Entry 8RGM (electron microscopy, 4.00 A resolution); this record covers chains D and I of the 10 polymer chains in the assembly.

[Chain D]
Protein: Histone H2B type 1-J
From: Homo sapiens
UniProt: P06899 (H2B1J_HUMAN); residues 1-125 here correspond to UniProt positions 2-126 (UniProt number = residue number + 1)
Chain sequence (125 residues; each row starts with the number of its first residue):
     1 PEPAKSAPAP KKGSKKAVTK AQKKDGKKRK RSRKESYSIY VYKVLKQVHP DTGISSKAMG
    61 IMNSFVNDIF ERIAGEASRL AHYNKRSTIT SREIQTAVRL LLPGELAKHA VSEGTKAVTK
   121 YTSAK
Disordered / not traced: 1-31, 125
Curated features (UniProtKB/Swiss-Prot):
  - modified residue: Pro1 (N-acetylproline), Glu2 (ADP-ribosyl glutamic acid), Lys5 (N6-(2-hydroxyisobutyryl)lysine), Ser6 (ADP-ribosylserine), Lys11 (N6-(beta-hydroxybutyryl)lysine), Lys12 (N6-(2-hydroxyisobutyryl)lysine), Ser14 (Phosphoserine), Lys15 (N6-acetyllysine), Lys16 (N6-(beta-hydroxybutyryl)lysine), Lys20 (N6-(2-hydroxyisobutyryl)lysine), Lys23 (N6-(2-hydroxyisobutyryl)lysine), Lys24 (N6-(2-hydroxyisobutyryl)lysine), Lys34 (N6-(2-hydroxyisobutyryl)lysine), Glu35 (PolyADP-ribosyl glutamic acid), Ser36 (Phosphoserine), Lys43 (N6-(2-hydroxyisobutyryl)lysine), Lys46 (N6-(2-hydroxyisobutyryl)lysine), Lys57 (N6,N6-dimethyllysine), Arg79 (Dimethylated arginine), Lys85 (N6,N6,N6-trimethyllysine) and 6 more in UniProt
  - glycosylation: Ser112 (O-linked (GlcNAc) serine)
  - cross-link (Glycyl lysine isopeptide (Lys-Gly)): Lys5 (interchain with G-Cter in SUMO2), Lys20 (interchain with G-Cter in SUMO2), Lys34 (interchain with G-Cter in ubiquitin), Lys120 (interchain with G-Cter in ubiquitin)

[Chain I]
Molecule: Widom 603 DNA sequence
Sequence (145 nucleotides; each row starts with the number of its first residue; numbers below 1 keep their minus sign (DC-72 is residue -72)):
   -72 CCAGTTCGCG CGCCCACCTA CCGTGTGAAG TCGTCACTCG GGCTTCTAAG TACGCTTAGG
   -12 CCACGGTAGA GGGCAATCCA AGGCTAACCA CCGTGCATCG ATGTTGAAAG AGGCCCTCCG
    48 TCCTTATTAC TTCAAGTCCC TGGGG

[How chain D and chain I interact]
Residue-residue contacts - 10 pairs, chain D then chain I:
  Ser32(D) with DG30(I), hydrogen bond to the phosphate
  Tyr42(D) with DA-53(I), hydrogen bond to the phosphate; DC-52(I), phosphate contact
  Ser55(D) with DT-54(I), phosphate contact
  Ser56(D) with DT-54(I), hydrogen bond to the phosphate
  Arg86(D) with DC-34(I), phosphate contact; DG-33(I), salt bridge to the phosphate
  Ser87(D) with DC-34(I), hydrogen bond to the phosphate
  Thr88(D) with DT-35(I), phosphate contact; DC-34(I), hydrogen bond to the phosphate
Also at the interface, not in a pair above, chain D (9 interface residues in all): Glu35, Ile54
Also at the interface, not in a pair above, chain I (8 interface residues in all): DA-45

[Overview]
9 residues of chain D face 8 of chain I across their interface, with 5 hydrogen bonds and 1 salt bridge. Polar
contacts include Ser32(D)-DG30(I), Tyr42(D)-DA-53(I) and Ser56(D)-DT-54(I).
Here chain D is Histone H2B type 1-J (Homo sapiens) and chain I is Widom 603 DNA sequence. Entry 8RGM (Cryo-EM
structure of nucleosome containing Widom603 DNA) was determined by electron microscopy.
